Entry 6H6X (X-ray diffraction, 2.25 A resolution); this record covers chains B and A.

# Chain B (and A)
Molecule: 3-polyprenyl-4-hydroxybenzoate decarboxylase and related decarboxylases
Organism: Pelotomaculum thermopropionicum (strain DSM 13744 / JCM 10971 / SI)
Notes: chain A of this document is another copy of the same molecule, construct and numbering; everything in this record applies to it too
Reference sequence: A5D4Z9 (A5D4Z9_PELTS); residue numbers follow UniProt; this construct covers 1-121, 123-448
Chain sequence (448 residues; row label = number of the first residue in the row; note: 1 number in that range is skipped by the numbering (no residue carries it; nothing is unmodelled there)):
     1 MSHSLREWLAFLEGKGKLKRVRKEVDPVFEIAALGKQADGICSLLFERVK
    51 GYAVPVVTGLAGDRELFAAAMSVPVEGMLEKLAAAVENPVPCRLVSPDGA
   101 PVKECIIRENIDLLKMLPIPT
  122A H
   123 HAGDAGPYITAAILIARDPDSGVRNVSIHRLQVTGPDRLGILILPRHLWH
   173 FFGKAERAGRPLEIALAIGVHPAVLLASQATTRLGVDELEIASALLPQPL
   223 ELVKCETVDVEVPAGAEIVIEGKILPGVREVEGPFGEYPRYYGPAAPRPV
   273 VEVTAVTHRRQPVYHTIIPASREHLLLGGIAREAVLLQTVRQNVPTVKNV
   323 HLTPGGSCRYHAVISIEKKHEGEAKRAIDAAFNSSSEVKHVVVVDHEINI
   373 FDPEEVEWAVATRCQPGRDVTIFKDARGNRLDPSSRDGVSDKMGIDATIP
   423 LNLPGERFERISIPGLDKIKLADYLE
Not modelled in the structure: 1, 397-410, 425-429, 448 (chain A: 1, 398-410, 425-429, 448)
Sequence notes: engineered mutation Asn315 (Ala in A5D4Z9), Arg348 (Asn in A5D4Z9), Asp351 (Phe in A5D4Z9), Asn355 (Thr in A5D4Z9), Pro388 (Ala in A5D4Z9), Thr393 (Phe in A5D4Z9), Phe395 (Val in A5D4Z9), Arg399 (Met in A5D4Z9)
Ion coordination: Mn2+: Asn147, His169, Glu210 (together with prenylated-FMN iminium form); K+: Val148, Ser200, Ala202, Glu210 (together with prenylated-FMN iminium form); Ca2+: Arg385, Asp391, Asp418, Thr420
Ligand contacts: prenylated-FMN iminium form (4LU; 1-deoxy-5-O-phosphono-1-(3,3,4,5-tetramethyl-9,11-dioxo-2,3,8,9,10,11-hexahydro-7H-quinolino[1,8-fg]pteridin-12-ium-7-y l)-D-ribitol): Thr132, Asn147, Val148, Ser149, Ile150, His151, Arg152, Leu164, Ile165, Leu166, Arg168, His169, Leu170, Ser200, Gln201, Ala202, Thr203, Glu210, Phe257, Glu259, Ile289, Pro291, His296, Leu299
What the authors report for this chain:
  - conformationally variable residues (order/disorder transition): Ala398 to Gly410
  - mutagenesis - H296N, R304A, R331A: decreased binding to FDCA
  - mutagenesis - H296N, R331A, L403A (40-fold): decreased catalytic activity
  - mutagenesis - H296N: increased catalytic activity on PDCA
  - specificity-determining residues: His296
  - mutagenesis - L403A: unchanged binding to FDCA
  - catalytic residues: Leu403 (proposed by the authors, not directly observed)

# Chain B / chain A interface
Contacting residue pairs (127; chain B residue first):
  Lys19(B) with Leu447(A)
  Arg20(B) with Leu447(A)
  Val21(B) with Tyr446(A)
  Arg22(B) with Tyr446(A); Leu447(A)
  Lys23(B) with Asp445(A), hydrogen bond (side chain-backbone); Tyr446(A)
  Glu24(B) with Tyr446(A)
  Val25(B) with Tyr446(A), hydrophobic
  Phe29(B) with Ile435(A); Pro436(A)
  Ala32(B) with Ile435(A)
  Ala33(B) with Ile435(A); Leu438(A)
  Leu34(B) with Ile441(A), hydrophobic; Leu443(A), hydrophobic; Tyr446(A), hydrophobic
  Gln37(B) with Leu438(A); Ile441(A), hydrogen bond (side chain-backbone); Lys442(A); Leu443(A), hydrogen bond (side chain-backbone)
  Ala38(B) with Leu443(A), hydrophobic
  His122A(B) with Ile435(A)
  His123(B) with Ile433(A); Ser434(A); Ile435(A)
  Ala124(B) with Ser434(A), hydrogen bond (backbone-backbone); Pro436(A)
  Gly258(B) with Ile433(A)
  Glu259(B) with Ile433(A)
  Pro261(B) with Trp380(A), hydrogen bond (backbone-side chain)
  Arg262(B) with Glu376(A), salt bridge; Glu431(A); Arg432(A); Ile433(A), hydrogen bond (backbone-backbone)
  Tyr263(B) with Trp380(A); Thr384(A), hydrogen bond; Arg385(A), hydrogen bond; Phe430(A); Glu431(A); Ile433(A)
  Tyr264(B) with Ile433(A); Ser434(A)
  Arg294(B) with Glu376(A), salt bridge
  Thr325(B) with Glu379(A), hydrogen bond
  Pro326(B) with Glu376(A)
  Gly327(B) with Glu376(A); Glu379(A); Trp380(A)
  Gly328(B) with Ala383(A)
  His333(B) with Glu379(A), salt bridge; Ala383(A)
  Lys361(B) with Val382(A); Ala383(A), hydrogen bond (side chain-backbone); Cys386(A), hydrogen bond (side chain-backbone); Gln387(A)
  Glu376(B) with Arg262(A), salt bridge; Arg294(A), salt bridge; Pro326(A); Gly327(A)
  Glu379(B) with Thr325(A), hydrogen bond; Gly327(A); His333(A), salt bridge
  Trp380(B) with Pro261(A), hydrogen bond (side chain-backbone); Arg262(A); Tyr263(A); Gly327(A)
  Ala383(B) with Gly327(A); Gly328(A); His333(A); Lys361(A), hydrogen bond (backbone-side chain)
  Thr384(B) with Tyr263(A), hydrogen bond
  Arg385(B) with Tyr263(A), hydrogen bond
  Cys386(B) with Lys361(A), hydrogen bond (backbone-side chain)
  Gln387(B) with Lys361(A); Ser412(A); Asp413(A)
  Pro388(B) with Asp413(A); Lys414(A); Met415(A), hydrophobic
  Gly389(B) with Ile394(A); Asp413(A), hydrogen bond (backbone-side chain)
  Arg390(B) with Asp413(A)
  Val392(B) with Met415(A), hydrophobic
  Ile394(B) with Pro388(A), hydrophobic; Val392(A), hydrophobic
  Ser412(B) with Gln387(A), hydrogen bond
  Asp413(B) with Gln387(A); Pro388(A); Gly389(A), hydrogen bond (side chain-backbone)
  Lys414(B) with Pro388(A)
  Met415(B) with Pro388(A), hydrophobic; Val392(A), hydrophobic
  Phe430(B) with Tyr263(A)
  Glu431(B) with Arg262(A); Tyr263(A)
  Arg432(B) with Arg262(A)
  Ile433(B) with His123(A); Gly258(A); Glu259(A); Arg262(A), hydrogen bond (backbone-backbone); Tyr263(A); Tyr264(A), hydrophobic
  Ser434(B) with His123(A); Ala124(A), hydrogen bond (backbone-backbone); Tyr264(A)
  Ile435(B) with Phe29(A); Ala32(A); Ala33(A), hydrophobic; His122A(A); His123(A)
  Pro436(B) with Phe29(A); Ala124(A)
  Leu438(B) with Gln37(A)
  Ile441(B) with Leu34(A), hydrophobic; Gln37(A), hydrogen bond (backbone-side chain)
  Lys442(B) with Gln37(A)
  Leu443(B) with Leu34(A), hydrophobic; Gln37(A), hydrogen bond (backbone-side chain); Ala38(A), hydrophobic; Leu44(A), hydrophobic
  Asp445(B) with Lys23(A)
  Tyr446(B) with Val21(A); Glu24(A); Val25(A), hydrophobic
  Leu447(B) with Lys19(A); Arg20(A)
Also at the interface, not in a pair above, chain B (69 interface residues in all): Glu30, Lys36, Leu44, Ala292, Ser329, Tyr332, Val382, Lys396, Ile417
Also at the interface, not in a pair above, chain A (69 interface residues in all): Arg22, Glu30, Lys36, Ala292, Ser329, Tyr332, Arg390, Lys396, Val411

# Overview
Chain B and chain A each contribute 69 residues to their interface; the contacts include 24 hydrogen bonds and
6 salt bridges. Polar contacts include Arg262(B)-Glu376(A), Arg294(B)-Glu376(A) and His333(B)-Glu379(A). Bound
to chain B: prenylated-FMN iminium form. From the paper: the catalytic residue Leu403(B); H296N, R304A and
R331A of chain B reduce binding to FDCA.
Chain B and chain A are both 3-polyprenyl-4-hydroxybenzoate decarboxylase and related decarboxylases
(Pelotomaculum thermopropionicum (strain DSM 13744 / JCM 10971 / SI)); the structure, Structure of an evolved
dimeric form of the UbiD-class enzyme HmfF from Pelotomaculum thermopropionicum in complex ..., was determined
by X-ray diffraction (same publication as 6H6V).
